9PBV - chains E and H of the 12 polymer chains in the assembly; structure by electron microscopy, 3.91 A resolution.

Chain E:
Name: Vesicle-fusing ATPase
From: Cricetulus griseus
Notes: EC 3.6.4.6
Reference sequence: P18708 (NSF_CRIGR); residues 1-744 here = UniProt positions 1-744
Sequence (747 residues; each row starts with the number of its first residue; numbers below 1 keep their minus sign (Gly-2 is residue -2)):
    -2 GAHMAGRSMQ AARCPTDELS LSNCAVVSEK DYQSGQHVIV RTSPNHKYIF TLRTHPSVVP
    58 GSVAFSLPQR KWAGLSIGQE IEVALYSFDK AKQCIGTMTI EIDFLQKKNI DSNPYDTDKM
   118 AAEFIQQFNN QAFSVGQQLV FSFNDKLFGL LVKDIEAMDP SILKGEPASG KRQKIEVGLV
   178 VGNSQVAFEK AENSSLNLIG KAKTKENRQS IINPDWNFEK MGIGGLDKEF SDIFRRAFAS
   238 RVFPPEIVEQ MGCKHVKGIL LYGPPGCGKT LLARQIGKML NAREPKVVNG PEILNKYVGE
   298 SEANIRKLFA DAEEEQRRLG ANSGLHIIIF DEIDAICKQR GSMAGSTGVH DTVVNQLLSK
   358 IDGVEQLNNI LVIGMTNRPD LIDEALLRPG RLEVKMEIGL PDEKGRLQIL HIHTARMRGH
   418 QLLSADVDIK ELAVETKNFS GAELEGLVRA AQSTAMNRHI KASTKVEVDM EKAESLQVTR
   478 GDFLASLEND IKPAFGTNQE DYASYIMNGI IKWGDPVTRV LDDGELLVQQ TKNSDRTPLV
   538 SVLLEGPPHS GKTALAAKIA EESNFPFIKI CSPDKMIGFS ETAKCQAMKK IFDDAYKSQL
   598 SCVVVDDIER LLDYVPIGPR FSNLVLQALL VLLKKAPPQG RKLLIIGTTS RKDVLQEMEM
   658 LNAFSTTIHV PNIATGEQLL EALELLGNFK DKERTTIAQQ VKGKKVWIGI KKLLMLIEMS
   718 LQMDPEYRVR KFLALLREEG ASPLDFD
Unresolved in the structure: -2 to 0, 154-168, 741-744
Sequence notes: expression tag (-2 to 0)
Ligand contacts:
  - ATP (adenosine-5'-triphosphate), molecule 1: Gly219, Gly221, Pro262, Gly263, Cys264, Gly265, Lys266, Thr267, Leu268, Arg271, Glu329, Ile406, His410, Gly438, Ala439, Glu442
  - ATP, molecule 2: Tyr502, Met504, Asn505, Gly506, Ile507, Ile508, Trp510, Pro545, His546, Ser547, Gly548, Lys549, Thr550, Ala551, Asp604, Ile707, Lys708
What the authors report for this chain:
  - post-translational modification sites: Ser207 (citing earlier work)

Chain H:
Name: Synaptosomal-associated protein 25
From: Rattus norvegicus
Reference sequence: P60881 (SNP25_RAT); residue numbers follow UniProt; this construct covers 1-206
Sequence (222 residues; row label = number of the first residue in the row; numbers below 1 keep their minus sign (Met-15 is residue -15)):
   -15 MGSSHHHHHH SQDPNSMAED ADMRNELEEM QRRADQLADE SLESTRRMLQ LVEESKDAGI
    45 RTLVMLDEQG EQLERIEEGM DQINKDMKEA EKNLTDLGKF AGLAVAPANK LKSSDAYKKA
   105 WGNNQDGVVA SQPARVVDER EQMAISGGFI RRVTNDAREN EMDENLEQVS GIIGNLRHMA
   165 LDMGNEIDTQ NRQIDRIMEK ADSNKTRIDE ANQRATKMLG SG
Unresolved in the structure: -15 to -1, 83-129, 205-206
Sequence notes: expression tag (-15 to 0); conflict Ala85 (Cys in P60881), Ala88 (Cys in P60881), Ala90 (Cys in P60881), Ala92 (Cys in P60881)

Chain E / chain H interface:
Contacting residue pairs (6):
  Lys293(E) - Leu11(H)
  Tyr294(E) - Glu12(H)
  Ala341(E) - Arg8(H)
  Gly342(E) - Arg8(H)
  Ser343(E) - Arg8(H)  hydrogen bond (backbone-side chain)
  Thr344(E) - Asn9(H)
Interface residues without a listed pair, chain E (7 interface residues in all): Val295
Interface residues without a listed pair, chain H (5 interface residues in all): Glu13

Summary:
7 residues of chain E face 5 of chain H across their interface; the contacts include 1 hydrogen bond. The
hydrogen-bonded pair is Ser343(E)-Arg8(H). Bound to chain E: ATP. The paper reports a modification site at
Ser207(E).
Here chain E is Vesicle-fusing ATPase (Cricetulus griseus) and chain H is Synaptosomal-associated protein 25
(Rattus norvegicus). Entry 9PBV (21bin20S complex (NSF-alphaSNAP-2:1 syntaxin-1a:SNAP-25), non-hydrolyzing,
class 11) was determined by electron microscopy, deposited together with 9OJR, 9OJU, 9OJZ, 9OK3, 9OK5, 9OKC
and 17 further entries.
